5BOX - chains A and B of the 6 polymer chains in the assembly; structure by X-ray diffraction, 2.50 A resolution.

# Chain A (and B)
Protein: Putative HTH-type transcriptional regulator TrmBL2
Organism: Pyrococcus furiosus
Notes: chain B of this document is another copy of the same molecule, construct and numbering; everything in this record applies to it too
UniProtKB: Q8U3H1 (TMBL2_PYRFU); residue numbers follow UniProt; this construct covers 2-264
Amino-acid sequence (263 residues; each row starts with the number of its first residue):
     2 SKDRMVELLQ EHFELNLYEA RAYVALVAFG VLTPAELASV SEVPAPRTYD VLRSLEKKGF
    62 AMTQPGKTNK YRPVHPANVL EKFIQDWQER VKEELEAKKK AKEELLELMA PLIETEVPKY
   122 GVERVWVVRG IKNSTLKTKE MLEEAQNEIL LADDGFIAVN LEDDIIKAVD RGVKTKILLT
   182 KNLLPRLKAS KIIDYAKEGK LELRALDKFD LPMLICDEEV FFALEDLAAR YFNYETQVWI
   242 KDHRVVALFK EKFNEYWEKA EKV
Swiss-Prot annotation at these positions:
  - DNA-binding region: L33 to R54 (H-T-H motif)
From the paper describing this entry:
  - binding site for DNA tgm: L18, Y19, P47, R48, Y50, R54, N70
  - binding site for the 25-nt DNA strand: P47, R48, R54
  - conformationally variable residues (side-chain flip): Y50
  - self-association interface (contacts with another copy of this molecule); pairs are residue here / residue on that copy: R125-E236, R125

# Interface between chain A and chain B
Residue-residue contacts (20):
  R54(A) with E124(B), salt bridge
  Q65(A) with R130(B), hydrogen bond
  P66(A) with E124(B); V126(B); W127(B); V128(B), hydrogen bond (backbone-backbone)
  G67(A) with W127(B); V128(B)
  K68(A) with W127(B); N134(B), hydrogen bond
  K71(A) with R130(B)
  E124(A) with P66(B)
  V126(A) with P66(B)
  W127(A) with P66(B); G67(B); K68(B)
  V128(A) with P66(B), hydrogen bond (backbone-backbone); G67(B)
  R130(A) with Q65(B), hydrogen bond
  N134(A) with K68(B), hydrogen bond
Other interface residues (no listed pair), chain B (13 interface residues in all): K71, V123, Y235

# Summary
Chain A and chain B form an interface of 12 and 13 residues respectively, with 6 hydrogen bonds and 1 salt
bridge. Polar pairs include R54(A)-E124(B), Q65(A)-R130(B) and K68(A)-N134(B). From the paper: a binding site
for DNA tgm at L18(A), Y19(A) and P47(A) among others; a binding site for the 25-nt DNA strand at P47(A),
R48(A) and R54(A).
Chain A and chain B are both Putative HTH-type transcriptional regulator TrmBL2 (Pyrococcus furiosus); the
structure, Structure of TrmBL2, an archaeal chromatin protein, shows a novel mode of DNA binding, was
determined by X-ray diffraction, deposited together with 5BPD, 5BPI and 5BQT.
